Entry 3DDA (X-ray diffraction, 1.50 A resolution); this record covers chains A and B.

[Chain A]
Molecule: Botulinum neurotoxin A light chain
Source organism: Clostridium botulinum
Notes: EC 3.4.24.69
Reference sequence: A5HZZ9 (BXA1_CLOBH); numbering as in UniProt (aligned over 1-424)
Sequence (430 residues; each row starts with the number of its first residue):
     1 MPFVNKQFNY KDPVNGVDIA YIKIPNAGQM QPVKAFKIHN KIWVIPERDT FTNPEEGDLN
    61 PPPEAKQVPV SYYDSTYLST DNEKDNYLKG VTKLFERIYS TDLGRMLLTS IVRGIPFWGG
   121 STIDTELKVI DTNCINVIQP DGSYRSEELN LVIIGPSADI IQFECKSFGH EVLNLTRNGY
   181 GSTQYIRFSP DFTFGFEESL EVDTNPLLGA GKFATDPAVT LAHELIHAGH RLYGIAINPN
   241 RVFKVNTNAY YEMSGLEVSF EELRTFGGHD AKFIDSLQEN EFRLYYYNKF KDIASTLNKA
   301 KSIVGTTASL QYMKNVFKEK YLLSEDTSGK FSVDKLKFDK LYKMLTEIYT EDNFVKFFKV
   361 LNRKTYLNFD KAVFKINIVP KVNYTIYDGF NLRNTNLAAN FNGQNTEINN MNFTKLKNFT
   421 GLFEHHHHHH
Not modelled in the structure: 424-430
Sequence notes: expression tag (425-430)
Metal / ion sites: Zn2+: H223, H227, E262 (shared with Q197(B) of chain B)
From the paper describing this entry:
  - mutagenesis - E164Q, F194A (100 fold), R363A (80 fold), R363L, Y366A, Y366F: decreased catalytic activity (citing earlier work)
  - conformationally variable residues (loop rearrangement): P206
  - catalytic residues: E224 (proposed by the authors, not directly observed)
  - catalytic residues: R363, Y366

[Chain B]
Molecule: Synaptosomal-associated protein 25
Notes: fragment: sequence database residues 197-202
Reference sequence: P60880 (SNP25_HUMAN); residues 197-202 here = UniProt positions 197-202
Sequence (7 residues; numbered 197 to 203; the number before each row is that of its first residue):
   197 QRATKMX
Modified / non-standard residues: NH2 (amino group) at position 203
Metal / ion sites: Zn2+: Q197 (shared with H223(A), H227(A), E262(A) of chain A)
From the paper describing this entry:
  - Zn2+ coordination: Q197
  - mutagenesis - R198A: abolished catalytic activity (citing earlier work)

[How chain A and chain B interact]
Pairs across the interface - 30 pairs, chain A then chain B:
  V70(A) - R198(B)
  V70(A) - K201(B)
  V70(A) - M202(B)
  V70(A) - NH2_203(B)
  I161(A) - R198(B)  hydrogen bond (backbone-side chain)
  Q162(A) - K201(B)  hydrogen bond
  F163(A) - Q197(B)
  F163(A) - R198(B)  hydrogen bond (backbone-backbone)
  E164(A) - Q197(B)  hydrogen bond
  F194(A) - R198(B)
  H223(A) - Q197(B)  hydrogen bond (side chain-backbone)
  E224(A) - Q197(B)  hydrogen bond (side chain-backbone)
  E224(A) - R198(B)  hydrogen bond (side chain-backbone)
  H227(A) - Q197(B)  hydrogen bond (side chain-backbone)
  Y251(A) - T200(B)
  L256(A) - M202(B)  hydrophobic
  V258(A) - T200(B)
  E262(A) - Q197(B)  hydrogen bond (side chain-backbone)
  R363(A) - R198(B)  hydrogen bond (side chain-backbone)
  Y366(A) - Q197(B)  hydrogen bond (side chain-backbone)
  Y366(A) - R198(B)
  Y366(A) - A199(B)  hydrogen bond (side chain-backbone)
  Y366(A) - T200(B)  hydrogen bond (side chain-backbone)
  N368(A) - M202(B)
  F369(A) - M202(B)
  D370(A) - R198(B)  salt bridge
  D370(A) - A199(B)
  D370(A) - M202(B)  hydrogen bond (backbone-backbone)
  D370(A) - NH2_203(B)  hydrogen bond (side chain-backbone)
  F423(A) - M202(B)
Interface residues without a listed pair, chain A (21 interface residues in all): T220, S254
The authors on this interface:
  - specific contacts: I161(A)-R198(B) (hydrogen bond), Q162(A)-K201(B) (hydrogen bond), F163(A)-R198(B) (backbone contact), E164(A)-Q197(B) (hydrogen bond), F194(A)-R198(B), T220(A)-R198(B), E224(A)-Q197(B) (hydrogen bond), Y251(A)-T200(B), S254(A)-M202(B), L256(A)-M202(B) (hydrophobic contact), V258(A)-T200(B), R363(A)-R198(B), Y366(A)-Q197(B) (hydrogen bond), Y366(A)-T200(B), F369(A)-M202(B) (hydrophobic contact), D370(A)-R198(B) (salt bridge), D370(A)-A199(B), F423(A)-M202(B) (hydrophobic contact)
  - interface residues, chain B: R198(B), M202(B)

[Overview]
The interface between chain A and chain B involves 21 residues on one side and 7 on the other, with 15
hydrogen bonds and 1 salt bridge. Polar contacts include D370(A)-R198(B), I161(A)-R198(B) and Q162(A)-K201(B).
The authors report hydrogen bonds between I161(A) and R198(B), Q162(A) and K201(B) and E164(A) and Q197(B)
among others; a backbone contact between F163(A) and R198(B); contacts between F194(A) and R198(B), T220(A)
and R198(B) and Y251(A) and T200(B) among others. The paper reports catalytic residues E224(A), R363(A) and
Y366(A); E164Q, F194A and R363A of chain A, among others, reduce catalytic activity; 7 substitutions were
tested in all.
Chain A is Botulinum neurotoxin A light chain (Clostridium botulinum) and chain B is Synaptosomal-associated
protein 25; the structure, Crystal structure of the catalytic domain of Botulinum neurotoxin serotype a with a
snap-25 peptide, was determined by X-ray diffraction.
